6QQ5 - chains A and B; structure by electron microscopy, 3.90 A resolution.

[Chain A (and B)]
Molecule: Nitric oxide reductase subunit B
From: Alcaligenes xylosoxydans xylosoxydans
Notes: EC 1.7.2.5; chain B of this document is another copy of the same molecule, construct and numbering; everything in this record applies to it too
Reference sequence: A0A0D6H8R3 (A0A0D6H8R3_ALCXX); numbering as in UniProt (aligned over 1-746)
Amino-acid sequence (746 residues; numbered 1 to 746; the number before each row is that of its first residue):
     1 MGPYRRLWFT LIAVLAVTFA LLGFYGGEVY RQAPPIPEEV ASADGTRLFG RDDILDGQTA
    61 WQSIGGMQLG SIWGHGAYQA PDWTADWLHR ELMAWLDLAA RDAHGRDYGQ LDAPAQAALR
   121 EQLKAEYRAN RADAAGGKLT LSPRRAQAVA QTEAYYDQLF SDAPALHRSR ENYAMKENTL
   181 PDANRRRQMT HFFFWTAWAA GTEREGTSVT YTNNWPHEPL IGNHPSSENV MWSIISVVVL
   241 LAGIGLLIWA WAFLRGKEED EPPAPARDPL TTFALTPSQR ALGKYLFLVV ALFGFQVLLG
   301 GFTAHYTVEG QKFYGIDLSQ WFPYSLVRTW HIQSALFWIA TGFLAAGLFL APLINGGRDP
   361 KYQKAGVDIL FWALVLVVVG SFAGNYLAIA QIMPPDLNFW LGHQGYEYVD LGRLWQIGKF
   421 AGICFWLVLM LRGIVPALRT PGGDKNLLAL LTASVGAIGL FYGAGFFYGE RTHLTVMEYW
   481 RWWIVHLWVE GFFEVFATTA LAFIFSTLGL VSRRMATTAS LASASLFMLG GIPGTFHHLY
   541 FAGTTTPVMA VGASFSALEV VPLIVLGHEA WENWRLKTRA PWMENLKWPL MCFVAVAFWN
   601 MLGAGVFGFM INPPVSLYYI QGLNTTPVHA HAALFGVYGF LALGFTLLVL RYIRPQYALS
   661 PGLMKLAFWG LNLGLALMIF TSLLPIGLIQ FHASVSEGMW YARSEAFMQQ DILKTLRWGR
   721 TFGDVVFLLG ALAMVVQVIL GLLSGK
Unresolved in the structure: 257-261, 744-746
Differences from the reference sequence: conflict Gly-201 (Ala in A0A0D6H8R3)
Metal / ion sites: Ca2+: Gly-76, Tyr-78, Glu-407 (together with heme); heme Fe site 1: His-331, His-631; Fe ion: His-486, His-537, His-538; heme Fe site 2 near His-629 (its only coordinating residue here)
Ligand contacts:
  - heme (HEM), molecule 1: His-75, Tyr-78, Glu-407, Tyr-408, Trp-482, Val-489, Glu-490, Glu-494, His-537, His-538, Ser-556, Glu-559, Val-560, Leu-563, Asn-600, Ala-604, Gly-608, Ile-611, Asn-612, Leu-617, Gln-621, Gly-622, Thr-626, His-629, Ala-630, Ala-633, Leu-634, Tyr-638
  - heme (HEM), molecule 2: Gly-76, Ala-77, Tyr-78, Gln-296, Val-297, Gly-300, Gly-301, Thr-303, Ala-304, Tyr-324, Arg-328, His-331, Ile-332, Ala-335, Ile-339, Glu-407, Tyr-408, Thr-626, Ala-630, His-631, Leu-634, Phe-635, Met-678, Arg-720, Asp-724, Phe-727
Reported in the primary citation:
  - self-association interface (contacts with another copy of this molecule): Leu-240, Leu-241, Ile-244
  - Fe ion coordination: His-486, His-537, His-538
  - heme coordination: His-629
  - Ca2+ coordination: Gly-76, Glu-407
  - contacts within the chain: His-486/Glu-490, Glu-494/Asn-600 (hydrogen bond), Gly-603/His-629 (backbone contact), Glu-490/Tyr-638
  - mutagenesis - V495A, E572A: increased catalytic activity
  - mutagenesis - K257A/E258A/E259A, Y638F: unchanged catalytic activity
  - mutagenesis - V485A, E490A, S523A: decreased catalytic activity
  - catalytic residues: Glu-494 (proposed by the authors, not directly observed)

[How chain A and chain B interact]
Residue-residue contacts - 52 pairs, chain A then chain B:
  Ala-113(A) / Glu-121(B)
  Pro-114(A) / Ala-118(B)
  Pro-114(A) / Glu-121(B)
  Ala-118(A) / Pro-114(B)
  Arg-120(A) / Glu-121(B)  salt bridge
  Glu-121(A) / Ala-113(B)
  Glu-121(A) / Pro-114(B)
  Ser-227(A) / His-692(B)
  Ser-227(A) / Val-695(B)
  Ser-227(A) / Ser-696(B)  hydrogen bond
  Ile-234(A) / Met-610(B)  hydrophobic
  Ile-234(A) / Ser-616(B)
  Ile-234(A) / Phe-691(B)  hydrophobic
  Val-238(A) / Met-610(B)  hydrophobic
  Leu-240(A) / Leu-241(B)  hydrophobic
  Leu-241(A) / Leu-240(B)  hydrophobic
  Leu-241(A) / Val-606(B)
  Leu-241(A) / Phe-609(B)  hydrophobic
  Ala-242(A) / Val-606(B)
  Ile-244(A) / Ile-564(B)  hydrophobic
  Gly-245(A) / Ile-564(B)
  Gly-245(A) / Met-601(B)
  Ile-248(A) / Val-565(B)  hydrophobic
  Trp-249(A) / Leu-566(B)
  Trp-249(A) / Ala-570(B)  hydrophobic
  Trp-249(A) / Phe-598(B)
  Ala-252(A) / Gly-567(B)
  Ala-252(A) / Trp-571(B)
  Phe-253(A) / Ala-570(B)
  Phe-253(A) / Trp-574(B)  hydrophobic
  Ile-564(A) / Ile-244(B)  hydrophobic
  Ile-564(A) / Gly-245(B)
  Val-565(A) / Ile-248(B)  hydrophobic
  Leu-566(A) / Trp-249(B)
  Gly-567(A) / Ile-248(B)
  Gly-567(A) / Ala-252(B)
  Ala-570(A) / Trp-249(B)  hydrophobic
  Ala-570(A) / Phe-253(B)
  Trp-571(A) / Ala-252(B)
  Trp-574(A) / Phe-253(B)  hydrophobic
  Val-594(A) / Trp-249(B)
  Phe-598(A) / Trp-249(B)
  Met-601(A) / Gly-245(B)
  Val-606(A) / Leu-241(B)
  Val-606(A) / Ala-242(B)  hydrophobic
  Phe-609(A) / Leu-241(B)  hydrophobic
  Met-610(A) / Ile-234(B)  hydrophobic
  Met-610(A) / Val-238(B)  hydrophobic
  Ser-616(A) / Ile-234(B)
  Phe-691(A) / Ile-234(B)  hydrophobic
  His-692(A) / Ser-227(B)
  Ser-696(A) / Ser-227(B)
Interface residues without a listed pair, chain A (45 interface residues in all): Ala-117, Gln-122, Glu-228, Val-230, Met-231, Val-237, Leu-246, Trp-251, Arg-255, Ala-597, Val-695
Interface residues without a listed pair, chain B (45 interface residues in all): Ala-117, Arg-120, Gln-122, Val-230, Met-231, Val-237, Leu-246, Trp-251, Arg-255, Val-594, Ala-597, Gly-605

[In short]
Chain A and chain B each contribute 45 residues to their interface, with 1 hydrogen bond and 1 salt bridge.
Polar contacts include Arg-120(A)/Glu-121(B) and Ser-227(A)/Ser-696(B). Ligands of chain A: heme. From the
paper: the catalytic residue Glu-494(A); V485A, E490A and S523A of chain A reduce catalytic activity; 7
substitutions were tested in all.
Both chains are Nitric oxide reductase subunit B (Alcaligenes xylosoxydans xylosoxydans). Entry 6QQ5 (Cryo-EM
structure of dimeric quinol dependent nitric oxide reductase (qNOR) from Alcaligenes xylosoxidans) was
determined by electron microscopy, deposited together with 6QQ6.
